PDB entry 8Q01 | electron microscopy, 3.58 A resolution | chains A and M of the 7 polymer chains in the assembly

# Chain A
Name: Tail tube protein
Organism: Staphylococcus phage 812
UniProtKB: A1YTP2 (A1YTP2_9CAUD); numbering as in UniProt (aligned over 1-142)
Chain sequence (142 residues; each row starts with the number of its first residue):
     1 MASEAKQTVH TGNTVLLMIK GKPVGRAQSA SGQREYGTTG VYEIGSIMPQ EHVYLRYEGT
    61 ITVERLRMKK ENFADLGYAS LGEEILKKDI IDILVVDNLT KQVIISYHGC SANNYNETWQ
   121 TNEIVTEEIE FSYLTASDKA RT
Unresolved in the structure: 1, 141-142

# Chain M
Name: Tail terminator protein
Organism: Staphylococcus phage 812
UniProtKB: A1YTN9 (A1YTN9_9CAUD); residue numbers follow UniProt; this construct covers 1-278
Chain sequence (278 residues; row label = number of the first residue in the row):
     1 MAITSVDSYL LSEIKPRLNT VLENCYIIDE VLKDFDYQTR ESFKEAFCGK NAQHEVTVGF
    61 NFPKFKNNYE AHYLIQLGQG QETKNSLGSI QSSYFEATGD TLVESSTAIR EDDKLVFTVS
   121 KPIGELIKVE DIEFAKYDNL QVEGNKVSFK YQTNEDYENY NANIIFTEKK NDSKGLVKGF
   181 TVEEQVTVVG LSFNVDVARC LDAVLKMILI SMRDSIEEQQ TFQLQNLSFG DIAPIIEDGD
   241 SMIFGRPTII KYTSSLDLDY TITQDINKLT FKERKDWK
Unresolved in the structure: 1

# How chain A and chain M interact
Pairs across the interface (31):
  Ala2(A) - Asp100(M)
  Ala2(A) - Glu217(M)  hydrogen bond (backbone-side chain)
  Ala2(A) - Thr221(M)  hydrogen bond (backbone-side chain)
  Ala2(A) - Phe222(M)
  Ser3(A) - Asp100(M)
  Ser3(A) - Thr101(M)  hydrogen bond
  Ser3(A) - Glu217(M)
  Ser3(A) - Gln220(M)
  Ser3(A) - Thr221(M)
  Glu4(A) - Ala2(M)  hydrogen bond (side chain-backbone)
  Glu4(A) - Asp100(M)
  Glu4(A) - Gln220(M)
  Glu4(A) - Thr221(M)
  Glu4(A) - Asp257(M)
  Ala5(A) - Thr101(M)
  Lys6(A) - Ser92(M)  hydrogen bond (backbone-side chain)
  Lys6(A) - Thr98(M)  hydrogen bond (side chain-backbone)
  Lys6(A) - Val177(M)
  Lys6(A) - Asp259(M)  salt bridge
  Gln7(A) - Ala2(M)
  Gln7(A) - Ser92(M)
  Gln7(A) - Asp257(M)  hydrogen bond
  Thr8(A) - Gln220(M)
  Thr8(A) - Gln223(M)
  Val9(A) - Gln223(M)  hydrogen bond (backbone-side chain)
  Thr11(A) - Gln223(M)
  Thr11(A) - Leu224(M)
  Thr14(A) - Gln219(M)
  Leu99(A) - Ile216(M)  hydrophobic
  Thr100(A) - Ile127(M)
  Thr100(A) - Lys128(M)  hydrogen bond (backbone-side chain)
Also at the interface, not in a pair above, chain A (15 interface residues in all): Asn13, Asn98, Gln102
Also at the interface, not in a pair above, chain M (25 interface residues in all): Gln91, Tyr94, Gly99, Glu133, Arg213, Gln225, Ser255

# Overview
The interface between chain A and chain M involves 15 residues on one side and 25 on the other; the contacts
include 9 hydrogen bonds and 1 salt bridge. Among the polar pairs are Lys6(A)-Asp259(M), Ala2(A)-Glu217(M) and
Ala2(A)-Thr221(M).
Here chain A is Tail tube protein and chain M is Tail terminator protein, both from Staphylococcus phage 812.
Entry 8Q01 (Neck of phage 812 after tail contraction (C6)) was determined by electron microscopy, deposited
together with 8Q1I, 8Q7D, 8QEK, 8QEM, 8QJE, 8QKH, 8R5G and 8R69.
